2KY8 - chains A and B of the 3 polymer chains in the assembly; structure by solution NMR.

# Chain A
Name: Methyl-CpG-binding domain protein 2
From: Gallus gallus
UniProtKB: Q5EFL0 (Q5EFL0_CHICK); residues 3-72 here correspond to UniProt positions 2-71 (UniProt number = residue number - 1)
Sequence (72 residues; each row starts with the number of its first residue):
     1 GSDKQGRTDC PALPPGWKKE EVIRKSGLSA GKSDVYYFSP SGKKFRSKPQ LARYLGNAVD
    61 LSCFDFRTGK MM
Not modelled in the structure: 1-2
Construct notes: expression tag (1-2)
Reported in the primary citation:
  - binding site for the 11-nt DNA strand (chain B): Arg24, Lys32, Lys44
  - binding site for the 11-nt DNA strand: Arg46, Ser47
  - contacts within the chain: Lys19-Gly69, Arg24-Asp34, Asp34-Tyr36, Ser47-Gln50 (hydrogen bond)
  - mutagenesis - K19W (70-fold), K32A (50-fold), Y36F (50-fold), R46C (50-fold), R67M (100-fold): decreased binding to the 11-nt DNA strand (chain B)
  - specificity-determining residues: Lys32

# Chain B
Molecule: 11-nt DNA strand
Sequence (11 nucleotides; numbered 100 to 110; the number before each row is that of its first residue):
   100 GGAATCGGCX C
Modified positions: 5CM (5-methyl-2'-deoxy-cytidine-5'-monophosphate) at position 105; TED (5-[(1E)-14-carboxy-10,13-bis(carboxymethyl)-3,8-dioxo-4,7,10,13-tetraazatetradec-1-en-1-yl]-2'-deoxyuridine 5'-(dihydrogen phosphate)) at position 109
Metal / ion sites: Mn2+ near TED_109 (its only coordinating residue here)

# Interface between chain A and chain B
Contacting residue pairs (4; chain A residue first):
  Arg24(A) - 5CM_105(B)  base contact
  Arg24(A) - DG106(B)  base contact
  Lys32(A) - DG107(B)  base contact
  Arg46(A) - DT104(B)  base contact
Interface residues without a listed pair, chain A (5 interface residues in all): Ser26, Lys44
Interface residues without a listed pair, chain B (5 interface residues in all): DA103

# Overview
Chain A and chain B each contribute 5 residues to their interface. The paper reports a binding site for the
11-nt DNA strand (chain B) at Arg24(A), Lys32(A) and Lys44(A); K19W, K32A and Y36F of chain A, among others,
reduce binding to the 11-nt DNA strand (chain B); 5 substitutions were tested in all.
Chain A is Methyl-CpG-binding domain protein 2 (Gallus gallus) and chain B is an 11-nt DNA strand; the
structure, Solution structure and dynamic analysis of chicken MBD2 methyl binding domain bound to a target
methylated ..., was determined by solution NMR.
